Entry 6LA7 (electron microscopy, 2.82 A resolution); this record covers chains E and F of the 6 polymer chains in the assembly.

# Chain E
Molecule: IgG receptor FcRn large subunit p51
From: Homo sapiens
UniProt: P55899 (FCGRN_HUMAN); residues 5-267 here correspond to UniProt positions 28-290 (UniProt number = residue number + 23)
Amino-acid sequence (263 residues; each row starts with the number of its first residue):
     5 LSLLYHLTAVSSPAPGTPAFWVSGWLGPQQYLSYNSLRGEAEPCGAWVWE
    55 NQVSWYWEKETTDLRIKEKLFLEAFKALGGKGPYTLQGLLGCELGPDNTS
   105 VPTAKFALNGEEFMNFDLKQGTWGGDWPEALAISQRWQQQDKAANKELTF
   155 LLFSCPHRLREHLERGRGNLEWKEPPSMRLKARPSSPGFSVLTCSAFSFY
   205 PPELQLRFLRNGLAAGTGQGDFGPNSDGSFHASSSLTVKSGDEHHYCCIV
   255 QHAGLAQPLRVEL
Curated features (UniProtKB/Swiss-Prot):
  - glycosylation: N102 (N-linked (GlcNAc...) asparagine)

# Chain F
Molecule: Beta-2-microglobulin
From: Homo sapiens
UniProt: P61769 (B2MG_HUMAN); residues 1-99 here correspond to UniProt positions 21-119 (UniProt number = residue number + 20)
Amino-acid sequence (99 residues; each row starts with the number of its first residue):
     1 IQRTPKIQVYSRHPAENGKSNFLNCYVSGFHPSDIEVDLLKNGERIEKVE
    51 HSDLSFSKDWSFYLLYYTEFTPTEKDEYACRVNHVTLSQPKIVKWDRDM
Cystine bridges: C25-C80
Curated features (UniProtKB/Swiss-Prot):
  - modified residue: Q2 (Pyrrolidone carboxylic acid)
  - glycosylation: I1 (N-linked (Glc) (glycation) isoleucine), K19 (N-linked (Glc) (glycation) lysine), K41 (N-linked (Glc) (glycation) lysine), K48 (N-linked (Glc) (glycation) lysine), K58 (N-linked (Glc) (glycation) lysine), K91 (N-linked (Glc) (glycation) lysine), K94 (N-linked (Glc) (glycation) lysine)

# Interface between chain E and chain F
Contacting residue pairs (53):
  H10(E) with S55(F), hydrogen bond; F56(F), hydrogen bond (side chain-backbone)
  L11(E) with F56(F)
  T12(E) with F56(F)
  V14(E) with S33(F)
  W25(E) with L54(F)
  S27(E) with S55(F)
  W29(E) with S55(F); Y63(F)
  Q34(E) with D53(F), hydrogen bond
  S37(E) with D53(F)
  Q91(E) with H31(F), hydrogen bond; F56(F); W60(F); F62(F)
  G92(E) with F56(F)
  K109(E) with W60(F)
  A111(E) with W60(F), hydrophobic
  N113(E) with I1(F); H31(F)
  G114(E) with R3(F); H31(F), hydrogen bond (backbone-side chain)
  R183(E) with P14(F); E16(F), salt bridge
  K185(E) with D98(F)
  A186(E) with D98(F)
  R187(E) with D96(F), salt bridge; D98(F)
  T197(E) with D98(F), hydrogen bond (side chain-backbone); M99(F)
  S199(E) with D98(F), hydrogen bond (side chain-backbone)
  F201(E) with S11(F); R12(F); P14(F), hydrophobic
  S202(E) with R12(F)
  D225(E) with Q8(F); M99(F)
  F226(E) with Q8(F)
  G227(E) with Y10(F), hydrogen bond (backbone-side chain)
  P228(E) with Y10(F), hydrogen bond (backbone-side chain); Y26(F); L65(F)
  N229(E) with Y10(F); R12(F); N24(F), hydrogen bond; L65(F)
  S230(E) with R12(F); Y67(F)
  D231(E) with R12(F), salt bridge
  H235(E) with Y10(F); M99(F), hydrogen bond (side chain-backbone)
  S237(E) with M99(F), hydrogen bond (side chain-backbone)
  S239(E) with M99(F), hydrogen bond
Interface residues without a listed pair, chain E (40 interface residues in all): L36, T89, L93, F110, E115, E116, S181
Interface residues without a listed pair, chain F (25 interface residues in all): H13

# Summary
40 residues of chain E face 25 of chain F across their interface, with 13 hydrogen bonds and 3 salt bridges.
Among the polar pairs are R183(E)-E16(F), R187(E)-D96(F) and D231(E)-R12(F).
Here chain E is IgG receptor FcRn large subunit p51 and chain F is Beta-2-microglobulin, both from Homo
sapiens. Entry 6LA7 (Cryo-EM structure of echovirus 11 complexed with its uncoating receptor FcRn at pH 5.5)
was determined by electron microscopy (same publication as 6LA3, 6LA4, 6LA5, 6LA6, 6LAO, 6LAP and 3 further
entries).
